PDB entry 8G09 | electron microscopy, 3.10 A resolution | chains G and H of the 20 polymer chains in the assembly

[Chain G]
Name: ATP synthase gamma chain
Source organism: Mycolicibacterium smegmatis MC2 155
UniProtKB: A0R201 (ATPG_MYCS2); residues 1-307 here = UniProt positions 1-307
Sequence (307 residues; each row starts with the number of its first residue):
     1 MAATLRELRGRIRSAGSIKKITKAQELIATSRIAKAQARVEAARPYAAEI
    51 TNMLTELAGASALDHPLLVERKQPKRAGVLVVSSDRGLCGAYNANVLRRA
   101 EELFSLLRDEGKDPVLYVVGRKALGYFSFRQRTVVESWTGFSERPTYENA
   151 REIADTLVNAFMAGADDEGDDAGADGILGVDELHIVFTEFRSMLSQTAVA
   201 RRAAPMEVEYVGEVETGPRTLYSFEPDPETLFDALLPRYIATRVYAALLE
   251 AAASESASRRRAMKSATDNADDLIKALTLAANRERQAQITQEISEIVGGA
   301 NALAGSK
Unresolved in the structure: 1-3, 164-176, 214-221, 304-307

[Chain H]
Name: ATP synthase epsilon chain
Source organism: Mycolicibacterium smegmatis MC2 155
UniProtKB: A0R1Z9 (ATPE_MYCS2); residues 1-121 here = UniProt positions 1-121
Sequence (121 residues; row label = number of the first residue in the row):
     1 MADLNVEIVAVERELWSGPATFVFTRTTAGEIGILPRHIPLVAQLVDDAM
    51 VRVEREGEDDLRIAVDGGFLSVTEETVRILVENAQFESEIDADAAKEDAA
   101 SDDERTAAWGRARLRALGQID
Unresolved in the structure: 1-2, 120-121

[Interface between chain G and chain H]
Pairs across the interface (12):
  Ala42(G) with Glu12(H); Arg13(H)
  Ala43(G) with Val11(H); Glu12(H), hydrogen bond (backbone-backbone)
  Tyr222(G) with Pro40(H)
  Ser223(G) with Pro40(H), hydrogen bond (backbone-backbone); Leu41(H); Val42(H), hydrogen bond (backbone-backbone)
  Phe224(G) with Val42(H)
  Glu225(G) with Val42(H), hydrogen bond (backbone-backbone); Ala43(H); Gln44(H)
Other interface residues (no listed pair), chain G (7 interface residues in all): Arg39

[In short]
Chain G and chain H form an interface of 7 and 8 residues respectively, with 4 hydrogen bonds. Backbone
hydrogen bonds pair Ala43(G)-Glu12(H), Ser223(G)-Pro40(H) and Ser223(G)-Val42(H).
Chain G is ATP synthase gamma chain and chain H is ATP synthase epsilon chain, both from Mycolicibacterium
smegmatis MC2 155; the structure, Cryo-EM structure of SQ31f-bound Mycobacterium smegmatis ATP synthase
rotational state 2 (backbone model), was determined by electron microscopy together with 8G07, 8G08, 8G0A,
8G0B, 8G0C, 8G0D and 8G0E from the same study.
